8OUI - chains B and D of the 4 polymer chains in the assembly; structure by electron microscopy, 3.39 A resolution.

[Chain B]
Name: Neutral amino acid transporter B(0)
Organism: Homo sapiens
Amino-acid sequence (549 residues; each row starts with the number of its first residue; numbers below 1 keep their minus sign (Met-7 is residue -7)):
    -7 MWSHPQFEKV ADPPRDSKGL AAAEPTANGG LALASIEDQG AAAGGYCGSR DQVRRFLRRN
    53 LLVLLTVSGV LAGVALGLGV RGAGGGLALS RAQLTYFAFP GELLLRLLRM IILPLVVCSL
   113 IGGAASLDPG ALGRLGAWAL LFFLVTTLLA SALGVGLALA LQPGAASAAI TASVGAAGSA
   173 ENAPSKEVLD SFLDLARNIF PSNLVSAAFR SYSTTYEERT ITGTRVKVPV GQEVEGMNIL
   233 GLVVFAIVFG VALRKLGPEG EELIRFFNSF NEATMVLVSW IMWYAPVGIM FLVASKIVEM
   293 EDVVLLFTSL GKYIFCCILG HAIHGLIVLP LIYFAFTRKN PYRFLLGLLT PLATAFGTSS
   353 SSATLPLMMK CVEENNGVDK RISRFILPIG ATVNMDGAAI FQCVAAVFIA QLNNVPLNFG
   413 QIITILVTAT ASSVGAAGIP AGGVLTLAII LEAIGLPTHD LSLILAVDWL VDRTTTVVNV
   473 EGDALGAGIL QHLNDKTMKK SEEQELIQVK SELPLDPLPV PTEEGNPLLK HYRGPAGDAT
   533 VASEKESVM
Not modelled in the structure: -7 to 42, 160-176, 211-217, 489-541
Residues lining bound ligands: alanine (ALA): Ser351, Ser353, Met387, Ala429, Ile431, Pro432, Ala433, Gly434, Gly435, Asp464, Thr467, Thr468, Asn471

[Chain D]
Name: Suppressyn
Organism: Homo sapiens
UniProt: M5A8F1 (SUPYN_HUMAN); numbering as in UniProt (aligned over 1-160)
Amino-acid sequence (160 residues; row label = number of the first residue in the row):
     1 MACIYPTTFY TSLPTKSLNM GISLTTILIL SVAVLLSTAA PPSCRECYQS LHYRGEMQQY
    61 FTYHTHIERS CYGNLIEECV ESGKSYYKVK NLGVCGSRNG AICPRGKQWL CFTKIGQWGV
   121 NTQVLEDIKR EQIIAKAKAS KPTTPPENRP RHFHSFIQKL
Not modelled in the structure: 1-39, 53-56, 141-160
Disulfides: Cys44-Cys79, Cys47-Cys111, Cys71-Cys103

[Interface between chain B and chain D]
Residue-residue contacts (9; chain B residue first):
  Arg202(B) - Gly100(D)
  Thr207(B) - Cys95(D)
  Gln224(B) - Cys95(D)  hydrogen bond
  Gln224(B) - Ser97(D)
  Glu225(B) - Ser97(D)
  Val226(B) - Cys95(D)
  Val226(B) - Ser97(D)
  Glu227(B) - Ser97(D)
  Glu227(B) - Ile102(D)

[Overview]
The interface between chain B and chain D involves 6 residues on one side and 4 on the other; the contacts
include 1 hydrogen bond. Its one hydrogen-bonded contact is Gln224(B)-Cys95(D). Bound to chain B: alanine.
Here chain B is Neutral amino acid transporter B(0) and chain D is Suppressyn, both from Homo sapiens. Entry
8OUI (Complex of ASCT2 with Suppressyn) was determined by electron microscopy together with 8OUD, 8OUH and
8OUJ from the same study.
